9DK3 - chains A and B; structure by X-ray diffraction, 2.30 A resolution.

Chain A:
Molecule: Kinase
From: Streptomyces rochei
UniProtKB: A0A0K1TP15 (A0A0K1TP15_STRRO); residues 1-401 here = UniProt positions 1-401
Chain sequence (403 residues; row label = number of the first residue in the row; numbers below 1 keep their minus sign (Gly-1 is residue -1)):
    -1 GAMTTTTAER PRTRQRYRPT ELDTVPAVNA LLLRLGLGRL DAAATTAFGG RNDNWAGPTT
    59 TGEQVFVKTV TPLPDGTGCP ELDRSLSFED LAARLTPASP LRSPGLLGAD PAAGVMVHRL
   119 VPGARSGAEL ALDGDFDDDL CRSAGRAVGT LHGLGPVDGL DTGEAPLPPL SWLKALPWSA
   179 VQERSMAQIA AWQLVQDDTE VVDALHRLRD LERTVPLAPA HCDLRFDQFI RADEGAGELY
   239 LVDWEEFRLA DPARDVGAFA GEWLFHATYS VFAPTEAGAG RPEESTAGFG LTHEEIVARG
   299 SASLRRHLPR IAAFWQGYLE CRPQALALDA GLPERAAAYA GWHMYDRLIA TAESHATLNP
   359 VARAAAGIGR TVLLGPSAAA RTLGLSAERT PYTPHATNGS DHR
Not modelled in the structure: -1 to 22, 73-75, 153-154, 272-287, 386-401
Construct notes: expression tag (-1 to 0)
Bound ions: Mg2+ site 1: Gln226, Asp241 (together with ADP, phosphate ion); Mg2+ site 2: Asp241, Glu243 (together with ADP, phosphate ion)
Ligand contacts: ADP (adenosine-5'-diphosphate): Phe46, Gly47, Gly48, Arg49, Asn50, Asn52, Phe64, Lys66, Pro102, His116, Arg117, Leu118, Val119, Ala122, Ser124, Asp225, Gln226, Ile228, Val240, Asp241, Glu243

Chain B:
Molecule: Lyase
From: Streptomyces rochei
UniProtKB: A0A0K1TP21 (A0A0K1TP21_STRRO); residue numbers follow UniProt; this construct covers 1-376
Chain sequence (378 residues; numbered -1 to 376; the number before each row is that of its first residue; numbers below 1 keep their minus sign (Gly-1 is residue -1)):
    -1 GAMTTALLNS PVPDASPVAR HRGLAPRLAE ALDAVSVAPG ARRASVAGRT VTADSPRDLR
    59 GRLTNALYEE LHAGRHRGGA VPDGPPPRRT LRDPALEARL AAAVPHRTTP TRGRLVEVLR
   119 RPDGDQLVVR LPEVTARVPA DRLLSPSVPP APGETVELAL EAARPALSPG FFYVMGSRPL
   179 PRPAGAVRRI FLHARDADAA VVLWGAALGA LEEAAALYHA KVLSDPQDFP RRDAVVLYLH
   239 GDHRPGERAV TEAVSRYAGT LTGPDTSVFT EELAPGVAAA WDPQDPRPGQ SGMSFGQHRA
   299 FALASGLIDC ALADGSEASD ASGASGASEA TEAADAPRPS DAPVGPGRAE HVVRALREAG
   359 IDPLHPQNNL DPSPGAAR
Not modelled in the structure: -1 to 12, 75-87, 313-343, 370-376
Construct notes: expression tag (-1 to 0)

Interface between chain A and chain B:
Pairs across the interface (37):
  Lys172(A) - Thr133(B)
  Ala173(A) - Val126(B)  hydrophobic
  Ala173(A) - Thr133(B)
  Ala173(A) - Ala134(B)
  Ala173(A) - Arg135(B)
  Leu174(A) - Thr133(B)  hydrogen bond (backbone-backbone)
  Leu174(A) - Ala134(B)
  Leu174(A) - Arg135(B)  hydrogen bond (backbone-backbone)
  Pro175(A) - Arg135(B)
  Trp176(A) - Leu129(B)  hydrophobic
  Trp176(A) - Arg135(B)  hydrogen bond (backbone-backbone)
  Trp176(A) - Leu158(B)
  Trp176(A) - Glu159(B)  hydrogen bond
  Trp176(A) - Arg162(B)
  Gln180(A) - Glu159(B)  hydrogen bond
  Gln180(A) - Ala164(B)
  Glu181(A) - Ala164(B)
  Arg182(A) - Ala164(B)
  Arg182(A) - Leu165(B)
  Ser183(A) - Ala164(B)
  Ser183(A) - Leu165(B)
  Met184(A) - Leu165(B)  hydrogen bond (backbone-backbone)
  Ile187(A) - Glu131(B)
  Ile187(A) - Val132(B)  hydrophobic
  Ile187(A) - Leu165(B)  hydrophobic
  Gln191(A) - Pro130(B)  hydrogen bond (side chain-backbone)
  Gln191(A) - Glu131(B)  hydrogen bond (side chain-backbone)
  Gln191(A) - Val132(B)
  Gln194(A) - Val132(B)
  Gln194(A) - Thr133(B)  hydrogen bond (side chain-backbone)
  Asp195(A) - Arg128(B)  salt bridge
  Gly288(A) - Arg55(B)
  Leu289(A) - Arg55(B)
  Glu293(A) - Arg55(B)  salt bridge
  Glu351(A) - Pro167(B)
  Ser352(A) - Pro167(B)
  His353(A) - Pro167(B)
Also at the interface, not in a pair above, chain A (26 interface residues in all): Ser169, Val179, Trp190, Thr290, Ala354, Thr355
Also at the interface, not in a pair above, chain B (19 interface residues in all): Val136, Arg140, Gly290

In short:
The interface between chain A and chain B involves 26 residues on one side and 19 on the other; the contacts
include 9 hydrogen bonds and 2 salt bridges. Polar pairs include Asp195(A)-Arg128(B), Glu293(A)-Arg55(B) and
Trp176(A)-Glu159(B). Bound to chain A: ADP.
Chain A is Kinase and chain B is Lyase, both from Streptomyces rochei; the structure, Lexapeptide dehydratase
complex LxmKY, hydrolysed ATP bound, was determined by X-ray diffraction together with 9DK1 and 9DK2 from the
same study.
